PDB entry 2BT9 | X-ray diffraction, 0.94 A resolution | chains A and C of the 3 polymer chains in the assembly

Chain A (and C):
Protein: Lectin
Source organism: Ralstonia solanacearum
Notes: chain C of this document is another copy of the same molecule, construct and numbering; everything in this record applies to it too
Reference sequence: Q8XXK6 (Q8XXK6_RALSO); residues 1-90 here correspond to UniProt positions 2-91 (UniProt number = residue number + 1)
Amino-acid sequence (90 residues; each row starts with the number of its first residue):
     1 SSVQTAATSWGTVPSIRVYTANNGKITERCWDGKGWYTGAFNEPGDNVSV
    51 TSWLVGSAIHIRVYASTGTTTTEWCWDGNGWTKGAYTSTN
Differences from the reference sequence: conflict Thr67 (Ser68 in Q8XXK6)
Residues lining bound ligands:
  - methyl alpha-L-fucopyranoside (MFU), molecule 1: Trp10, Arg17, Tyr19, Glu28, Cys30, Tyr37, Gly39, Ala40, Phe41, Ile59, Ile61, Trp76, Trp81
  - methyl alpha-L-fucopyranoside (MFU), molecule 2: Pro14, Ile16, Trp31, Trp36
  - methyl alpha-L-fucopyranoside (MFU), molecule 3: Trp53, Arg62, Tyr64, Glu73, Cys75, Gly84, Ala85, Tyr86

How chain A and chain C interact:
Pairs across the interface - 40 pairs, chain A then chain C:
  Ser1(A) with Gly68(C)
  Ser2(A) with Asp46(C), hydrogen bond; Asn47(C), hydrogen bond (backbone-side chain); Thr67(C); Gly68(C), hydrogen bond (side chain-backbone)
  Val3(A) with Asn47(C), hydrogen bond (backbone-side chain); Ser66(C); Gly68(C), hydrogen bond (backbone-backbone); Thr69(C); Thr71(C)
  Gln4(A) with Asn47(C)
  Thr5(A) with Asn47(C), hydrogen bond (backbone-side chain); Ser49(C), hydrogen bond; Tyr64(C); Ser66(C); Thr71(C)
  Ala6(A) with Ser49(C)
  Ala7(A) with Ser49(C); Val50(C); Tyr64(C), hydrophobic
  Thr8(A) with Thr51(C)
  Ser9(A) with Thr51(C), hydrogen bond; Ser52(C); Trp53(C)
  Gly11(A) with Trp53(C)
  Thr12(A) with Trp53(C); Leu54(C); Val55(C)
  Pro14(A) with Trp53(C), hydrophobic
  Ile16(A) with Tyr64(C)
  Val18(A) with Tyr64(C); Tyr86(C)
  Thr20(A) with Tyr86(C)
  Arg29(A) with Tyr86(C); Thr87(C), hydrogen bond (side chain-backbone); Ser88(C)
  Trp36(A) with Tyr64(C); Glu73(C); Ala85(C); Tyr86(C)
Other interface residues (no listed pair), chain A (19 interface residues in all): Asn22, Trp31
Other interface residues (no listed pair), chain C (21 interface residues in all): Arg62

Summary:
The interface between chain A and chain C involves 19 residues on one side and 21 on the other; the contacts
include 9 hydrogen bonds. Polar pairs include Ser2(A)-Asp46(C), Ser2(A)-Asn47(C) and Ser2(A)-Gly68(C). Chain A
binds 3 copies of methyl alpha-L-fucopyranoside.
Both chains are Lectin (Ralstonia solanacearum). Entry 2BT9 (Lectin from Ralstonia solanacearum complexed with
Me-fucoside) was determined by X-ray diffraction, deposited together with 2BS5 and 2BS6.
